PDB entry 2VX0 | X-ray diffraction, 2.10 A resolution | chain A

== Chain A ==
Name: Ephrin type-B receptor 4
Source organism: Homo sapiens
Notes: EC 2.7.10.1; fragment: kinase domain, residues 598-899
UniProt: P54760 (EPHB4_HUMAN); numbering as in UniProt (aligned over 598-899)
Sequence (302 residues; row label = number of the first residue in the row):
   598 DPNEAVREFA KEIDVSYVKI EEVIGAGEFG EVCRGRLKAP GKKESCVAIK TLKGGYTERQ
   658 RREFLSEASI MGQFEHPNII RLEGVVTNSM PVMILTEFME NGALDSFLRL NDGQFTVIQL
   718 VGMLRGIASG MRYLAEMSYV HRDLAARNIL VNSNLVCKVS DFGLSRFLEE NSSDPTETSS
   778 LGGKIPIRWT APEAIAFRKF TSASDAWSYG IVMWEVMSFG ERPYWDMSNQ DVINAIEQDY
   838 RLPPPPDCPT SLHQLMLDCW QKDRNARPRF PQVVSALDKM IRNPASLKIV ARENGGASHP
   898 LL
Unresolved in the structure: 598-607, 772-779, 889-899
Differences from the reference sequence: engineered mutation E774 (Tyr in P54760)
Metal / ion sites: Mg2+: D740, D758
Ligand contacts: 7X7 (n'-(5-chloro-1,3-benzodioxol-4-yl)-N-(3-morpholin-4-ylphenyl)pyrimidine-2,4-diamine): I621, V629, A645, I646, K647, E664, M668, I677, I691, T693, E694, F695, M696, E697, N698, G699, L747, S757
UniProt features mapped onto this chain:
  - active site: D740 (Proton acceptor)
  - binding site (ATP): I621 to V629, K647
  - modified residue (Phosphoserine): S769, S770
  - natural variant: K650 (K650N: In CMAVM2), R656 (R656W: In CMAVM2; uncertain significance), E664 (E664K: In CMAVM2), A725 (A725T: In CMAVM2; uncertain significance), R739 (R739Q: In LMPHM7), N745 (N745D: In CMAVM2), I782 (I782S: In LMPHM7), P789 (P789R: In CMAVM2; uncertain significance; P789S: In CMAVM2; uncertain significance), D802 (D802G: In CMAVM2), G807 (G807R: In CMAVM2; uncertain significance), P820 (P820L: In CMAVM2; uncertain significance; P820T: In CMAVM2; uncertain significance), R838 (R838W: In CMAVM2), 7 further natural variant entries in UniProt

== Summary ==
Bound to chain A: compound 7X7. The Mg2+ site is built by D740 and D758. Curated annotation (UniProt) lists
active-site residue D740 and 10 ATP-binding residues.
Chain A is Ephrin type-B receptor 4 (Homo sapiens); the structure, ephB4 kinase domain inhibitor complex, was
determined by X-ray diffraction, deposited together with 2VWU, 2VWV and 2VWW.
